6RY2 - chain A; structure by X-ray diffraction, 1.30 A resolution.

Chain A:
Molecule: Mannan endo-1,6-alpha-mannosidase
From: Chaetomium thermophilum (strain DSM 1495 / CBS 144.50 / IMI 039719)
Notes: EC 3.2.1.101
Reference sequence: G0S3F2 (G0S3F2_CHATD); residue numbers follow UniProt; this construct covers 30-449
Chain sequence (443 residues; each row starts with the number of its first residue):
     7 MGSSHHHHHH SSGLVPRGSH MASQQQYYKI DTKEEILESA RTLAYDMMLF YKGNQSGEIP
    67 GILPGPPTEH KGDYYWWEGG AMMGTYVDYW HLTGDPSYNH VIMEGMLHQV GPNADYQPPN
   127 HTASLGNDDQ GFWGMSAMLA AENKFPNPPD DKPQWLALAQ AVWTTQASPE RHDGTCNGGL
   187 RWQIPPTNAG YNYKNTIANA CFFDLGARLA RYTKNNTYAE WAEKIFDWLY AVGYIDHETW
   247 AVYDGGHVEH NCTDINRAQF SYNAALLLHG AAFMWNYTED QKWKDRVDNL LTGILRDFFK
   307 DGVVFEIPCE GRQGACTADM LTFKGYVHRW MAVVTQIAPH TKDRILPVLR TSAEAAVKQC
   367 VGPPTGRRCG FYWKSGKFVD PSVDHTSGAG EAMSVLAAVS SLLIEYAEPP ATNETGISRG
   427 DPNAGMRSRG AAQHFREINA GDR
Disordered / not traced: 7-31, 442-449
Sequence notes: initiating methionine (7); expression tag (8-29)
Cystine bridges: C182-C258, C315-C322, C366-C375
Ion coordination: Ca2+ site 1: D79, E285, H391; Ca2+ site 2 near D135 (its only coordinating residue here)
Residues lining bound ligands: alpha-D-mannopyranose (MAN): D134, W188, Y199, N201, I203, D250, N262, F266, Y268, N269, T323, D325, M326, F329
What the authors report for this chain:
  - specificity-determining residues: F266
  - catalytic residues: D134, D135 (proposed by the authors, not directly observed)

In short:
Bound to chain A: alpha-D-mannopyranose. D79, E285 and H391 coordinate Ca2+ site 1. From the paper: catalytic
residues D134 and D135; the specificity determinant F266.
Chain A is Mannan endo-1,6-alpha-mannosidase (Chaetomium thermophilum (strain DSM 1495 / CBS 144.50 / IMI
039719)); the structure, Crystal structure of Dfg5 from Chaetomium thermophilum in complex with
alpha-1,2-mannobiose, was determined by X-ray diffraction (same publication as 6RY0, 6RY1, 6RY5, 6RY6 and
6RY7).
